PDB entry 8TUW | electron microscopy, 7.90 A resolution (low resolution: residue-level contacts below are approximate; hydrogen-bond / salt-bridge calls are withheld) | chains M1 and b2 of the 17 polymer chains in the assembly

# Chain M1
Name: Maturation protein A
From: Pseudomonas phage PP7
Reference sequence: Q38061 (MATA_BPPP7); numbering as in UniProt (aligned over 2-449)
Sequence (448 residues; each row starts with the number of its first residue):
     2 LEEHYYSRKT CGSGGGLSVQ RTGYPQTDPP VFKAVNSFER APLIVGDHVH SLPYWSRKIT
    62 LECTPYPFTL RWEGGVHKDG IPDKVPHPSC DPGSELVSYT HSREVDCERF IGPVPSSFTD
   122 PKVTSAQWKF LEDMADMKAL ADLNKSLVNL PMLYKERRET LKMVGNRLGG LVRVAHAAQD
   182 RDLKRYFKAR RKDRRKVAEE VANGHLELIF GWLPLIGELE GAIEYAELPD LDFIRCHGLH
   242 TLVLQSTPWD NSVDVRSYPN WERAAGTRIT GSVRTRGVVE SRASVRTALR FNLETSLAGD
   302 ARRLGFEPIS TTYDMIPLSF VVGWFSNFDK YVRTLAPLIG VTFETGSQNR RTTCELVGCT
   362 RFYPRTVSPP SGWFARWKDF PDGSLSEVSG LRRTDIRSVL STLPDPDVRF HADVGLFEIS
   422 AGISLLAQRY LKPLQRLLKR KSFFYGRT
Sequence notes: variant Gln-349 (Arg in Q38061), Cys-360 (Ser in Q38061)
Swiss-Prot annotation at these positions:
  - natural variant: Gln-349 (R349Q: Associated with poor plaque morphology; this construct carries the variant), Cys-360 (S360C: Associated with defect in the steps after adsorption; this construct carries the variant)

# Chain b2
Name: Type IV major pilin protein PilA
From: Pseudomonas aeruginosa PAO1
Reference sequence: P04739 (PILA_PSEAE); numbering as in UniProt (aligned over 7-149)
Sequence (143 residues; row label = number of the first residue in the row):
     7 FTLIELMIVV AIIGILAAIA IPQYQNYVAR SEGASALATI NPLKTTVEES LSRGIAGSKI
    67 KIGTTASTAT ETYVGVEPDA NKLGVIAVAI EDSGAGDITF TFQTGTSSPK NATKVITLNR
   127 TADGVWACKS TQDPMFTPKG CDN
Cystine bridges: Cys-134/Cys-147
Swiss-Prot annotation at these positions:
  - modified residue: Phe-7 (N-methylphenylalanine)
  - mutagenesis: Phe-7 (F7C: Loss of processing by PilD), Glu-11 (E11A: Decrease in methylation of F-7 and loss of pili assembly), Lys-65 (K65A: No effect on pilin-pilin interaction because the twitching motility is unaffected, but weaker Mat-pilin interaction and less detached pili during PP7 infection), Tyr-79 (Y79A: No effect on pilin-pilin interaction because the twitching motility is unaffected, but weaker Mat-pilin interaction)

# Chain M1 / chain b2 interface
Contacting residue pairs - 8 pairs, chain M1 then chain b2:
  Tyr-7(M1) with Glu-77(b2)
  Ser-95(M1) with Thr-71(b2)
  Glu-96(M1) with Ile-68(b2)
  Glu-263(M1) with Thr-74(b2)
  Arg-264(M1) with Thr-74(b2); Ala-75(b2); Thr-76(b2); Glu-77(b2)
Other interface residues (no listed pair), chain M1 (8 interface residues in all): Val-98, Ala-265, Trp-374
Other interface residues (no listed pair), chain b2 (8 interface residues in all): Lys-67, Tyr-79

# Summary
Chain M1 and chain b2 each contribute 8 residues to their interface. From UniProt: 4 mutagenesis sites on
chain b2.
Chain M1 is Maturation protein A (Pseudomonas phage PP7) and chain b2 is Type IV major pilin protein PilA
(Pseudomonas aeruginosa PAO1); the structure, Type IV pilus from Pseudomonas PAO1 strain with PP7 Maturation
protein, was determined by electron microscopy together with 8TUM and 8TUX from the same study.
